PDB entry 3GTL | X-ray diffraction, 3.38 A resolution | chains A and F of the 13 polymer chains in the assembly

[Chain A]
Molecule: DNA-directed RNA polymerase II subunit RPB1
Source organism: Saccharomyces cerevisiae
Notes: EC 2.7.7.6; fragment: DNA-directed RNA polymerase II largest subunit
UniProt: P04050 (RPB1_YEAST); residues 1-1733 here = UniProt positions 1-1733
Sequence (1733 residues; row label = number of the first residue in the row):
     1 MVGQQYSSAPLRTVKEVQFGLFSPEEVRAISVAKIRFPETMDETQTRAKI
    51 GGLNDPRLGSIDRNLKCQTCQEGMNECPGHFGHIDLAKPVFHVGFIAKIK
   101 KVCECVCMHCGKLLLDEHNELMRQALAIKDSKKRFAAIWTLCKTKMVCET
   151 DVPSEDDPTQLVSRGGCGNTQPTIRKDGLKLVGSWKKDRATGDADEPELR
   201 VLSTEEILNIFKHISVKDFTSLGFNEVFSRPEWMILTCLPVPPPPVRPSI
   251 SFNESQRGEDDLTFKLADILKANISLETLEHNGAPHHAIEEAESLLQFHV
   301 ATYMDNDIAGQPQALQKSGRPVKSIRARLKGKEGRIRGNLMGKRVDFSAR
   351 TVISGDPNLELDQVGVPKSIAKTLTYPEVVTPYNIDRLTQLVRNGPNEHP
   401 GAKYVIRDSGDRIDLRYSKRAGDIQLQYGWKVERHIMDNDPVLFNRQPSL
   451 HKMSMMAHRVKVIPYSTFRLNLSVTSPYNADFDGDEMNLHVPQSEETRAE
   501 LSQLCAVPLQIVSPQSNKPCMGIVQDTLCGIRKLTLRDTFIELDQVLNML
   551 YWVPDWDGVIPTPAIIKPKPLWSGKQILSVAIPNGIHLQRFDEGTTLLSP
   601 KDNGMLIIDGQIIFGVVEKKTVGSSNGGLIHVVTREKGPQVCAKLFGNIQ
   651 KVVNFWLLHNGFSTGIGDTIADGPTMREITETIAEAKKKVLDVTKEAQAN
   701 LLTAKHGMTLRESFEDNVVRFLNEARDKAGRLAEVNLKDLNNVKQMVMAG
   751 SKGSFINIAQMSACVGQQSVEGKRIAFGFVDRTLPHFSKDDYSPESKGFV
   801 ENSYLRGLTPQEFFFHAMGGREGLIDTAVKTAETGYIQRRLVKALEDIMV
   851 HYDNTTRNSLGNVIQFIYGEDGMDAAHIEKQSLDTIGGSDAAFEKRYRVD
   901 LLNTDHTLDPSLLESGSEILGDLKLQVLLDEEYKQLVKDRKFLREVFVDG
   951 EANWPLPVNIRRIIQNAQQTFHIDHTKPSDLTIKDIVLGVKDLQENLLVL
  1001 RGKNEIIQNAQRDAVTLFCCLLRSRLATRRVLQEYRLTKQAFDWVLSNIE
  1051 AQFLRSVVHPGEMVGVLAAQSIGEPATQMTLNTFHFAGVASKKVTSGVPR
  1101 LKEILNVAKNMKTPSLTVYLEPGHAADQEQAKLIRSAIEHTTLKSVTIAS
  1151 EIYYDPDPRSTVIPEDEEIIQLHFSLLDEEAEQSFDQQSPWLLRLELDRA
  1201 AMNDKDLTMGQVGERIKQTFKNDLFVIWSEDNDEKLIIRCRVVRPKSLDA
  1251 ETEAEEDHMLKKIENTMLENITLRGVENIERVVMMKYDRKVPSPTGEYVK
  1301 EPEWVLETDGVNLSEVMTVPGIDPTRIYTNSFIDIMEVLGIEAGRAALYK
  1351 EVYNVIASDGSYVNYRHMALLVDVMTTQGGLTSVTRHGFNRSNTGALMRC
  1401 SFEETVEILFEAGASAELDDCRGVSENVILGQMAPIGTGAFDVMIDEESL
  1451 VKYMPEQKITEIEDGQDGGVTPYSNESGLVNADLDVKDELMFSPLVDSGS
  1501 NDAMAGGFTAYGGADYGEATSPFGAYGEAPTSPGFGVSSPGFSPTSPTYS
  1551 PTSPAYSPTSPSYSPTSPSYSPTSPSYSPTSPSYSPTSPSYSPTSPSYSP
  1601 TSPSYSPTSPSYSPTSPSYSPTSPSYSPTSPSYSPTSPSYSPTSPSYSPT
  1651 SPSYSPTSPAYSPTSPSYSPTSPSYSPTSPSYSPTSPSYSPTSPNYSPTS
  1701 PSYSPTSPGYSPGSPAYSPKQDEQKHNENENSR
Disordered / not traced: 1-2, 155-160, 187-198, 1082-1091, 1177-1186, 1244-1253, 1446-1733
Bound ions: Zn2+ site 1: C67, C70; Zn2+ site 2 near C148 (its only coordinating residue here); Mg2+: D483, D485 (shared with 1 residue of chain R)
Curated features (UniProtKB/Swiss-Prot):
  - region: P248 to D260 (Lid loop), N306 to K323 (Rudder loop), P810 to E822 (Bridging helix)
  - binding site (Zn(2+)): C67, C70, C77, H80, C107, C110, C148, C167
  - binding site (Mg(2+)): D481, D483, D485
  - modified residue: T1471 (Phosphothreonine)
  - cross-link (Glycyl lysine isopeptide (Lys-Gly)): K695 (interchain with G-Cter in ubiquitin), K1246 (interchain with G-Cter in ubiquitin), K1350 (interchain with G-Cter in ubiquitin)

[Chain F]
Molecule: DNA-directed RNA polymerases I, II, and III subunit RPABC2
Source organism: Saccharomyces cerevisiae
Notes: fragment: DNA-directed RNA polymerases I, II, and III 23 kDa polypeptide
UniProt: P20435 (RPAB2_YEAST); residue numbers follow UniProt; this construct covers 1-155
Sequence (155 residues; numbered 1 to 155; the number before each row is that of its first residue):
     1 MSDYEEAFNDGNENFEDFDVEHFSDEETYEEKPQFKDGETTDANGKTIVT
    51 GGNGPEDFQQHEQIRRKTLKEKAIPKDQRATTPYMTKYERARILGTRALQ
   101 ISMNAPVFVDLEGETDPLRIAMKELAEKKIPLVIRRYLPDGSFEDWSVEE
   151 LIVDL
Disordered / not traced: 1-71
Curated features (UniProtKB/Swiss-Prot):
  - region: L111 to L132 (Leucine-zipper)
  - modified residue: S24 (Phosphoserine)

[Interface between chain A and chain F]
Contacting residue pairs - 52 pairs, chain A then chain F:
  V379(A) - S102(F)
  V380(A) - N104(F)
  T381(A) - S102(F)
  T381(A) - N104(F)  hydrogen bond (side chain-backbone)
  P382(A) - N104(F)
  Y383(A) - V107(F)
  Y383(A) - T115(F)
  E495(A) - A98(F)
  E495(A) - S102(F)
  E495(A) - P117(F)
  E495(A) - L118(F)
  Q503(A) - R90(F)
  L504(A) - Y88(F)  hydrophobic
  L504(A) - A91(F)  hydrophobic
  Y852(A) - T86(F)
  Y852(A) - E89(F)  hydrogen bond
  Y852(A) - R136(F)
  D853(A) - L138(F)
  R857(A) - P139(F)
  R1001(A) - A80(F)
  R1001(A) - P83(F)
  G1002(A) - A80(F)
  L1054(A) - Y84(F)
  R1055(A) - D154(F)  salt bridge
  R1055(A) - L155(F)
  H1059(A) - M85(F)
  H1059(A) - T86(F)
  H1059(A) - K87(F)  hydrogen bond (side chain-backbone)
  H1059(A) - Y88(F)
  H1059(A) - L155(F)
  P1060(A) - T86(F)
  P1060(A) - Y88(F)
  G1061(A) - Y88(F)
  E1062(A) - K87(F)  salt bridge
  E1062(A) - Y88(F)  hydrogen bond
  M1433(A) - R92(F)
  G1437(A) - Y88(F)
  T1438(A) - Y88(F)
  T1438(A) - R92(F)
  F1441(A) - Y88(F)
  F1441(A) - E89(F)
  F1441(A) - R92(F)
  F1441(A) - I134(F)  hydrophobic
  F1441(A) - R135(F)
  D1442(A) - I134(F)
  D1442(A) - R135(F)  hydrogen bond (backbone-backbone)
  D1442(A) - Y137(F)  hydrogen bond
  V1443(A) - I134(F)  hydrophobic
  M1444(A) - L132(F)
  M1444(A) - V133(F)  hydrogen bond (backbone-backbone)
  I1445(A) - P131(F)
  I1445(A) - L132(F)  hydrophobic
Interface residues without a listed pair, chain A (32 interface residues in all): E496, A499, L1000, A1051, A1440
Interface residues without a listed pair, chain F (39 interface residues in all): T81, T82, I93, L94, G95, T96, L99, I101, M103, A105

[In short]
32 residues of chain A face 39 of chain F across their interface; the contacts include 7 hydrogen bonds and 2
salt bridges. Polar pairs include R1055(A)-D154(F), E1062(A)-K87(F) and T381(A)-N104(F). UniProt lists 8
Zn2+-binding residues and 3 Mg2+-binding residues on chain A.
Chain A is DNA-directed RNA polymerase II subunit RPB1 and chain F is DNA-directed RNA polymerases I, II, and
III subunit RPABC2, both from Saccharomyces cerevisiae; the structure, Backtracked RNA polymerase II complex
with 13mer with G<>U mismatch, was determined by X-ray diffraction together with 3GTG, 3GTJ, 3GTK, 3GTM, 3GTO,
3GTP and 3GTQ from the same study.
